Entry 8PDL (electron microscopy, 3.10 A resolution); this record covers chains A and B.

# Chain A
Name: Nucleoprotein
Source organism: Human metapneumovirus (strain CAN97-83)
Reference sequence: Q6WBA1 (NCAP_HMPVC); numbering as in UniProt (aligned over 1-394)
Chain sequence (394 residues; row label = number of the first residue in the row):
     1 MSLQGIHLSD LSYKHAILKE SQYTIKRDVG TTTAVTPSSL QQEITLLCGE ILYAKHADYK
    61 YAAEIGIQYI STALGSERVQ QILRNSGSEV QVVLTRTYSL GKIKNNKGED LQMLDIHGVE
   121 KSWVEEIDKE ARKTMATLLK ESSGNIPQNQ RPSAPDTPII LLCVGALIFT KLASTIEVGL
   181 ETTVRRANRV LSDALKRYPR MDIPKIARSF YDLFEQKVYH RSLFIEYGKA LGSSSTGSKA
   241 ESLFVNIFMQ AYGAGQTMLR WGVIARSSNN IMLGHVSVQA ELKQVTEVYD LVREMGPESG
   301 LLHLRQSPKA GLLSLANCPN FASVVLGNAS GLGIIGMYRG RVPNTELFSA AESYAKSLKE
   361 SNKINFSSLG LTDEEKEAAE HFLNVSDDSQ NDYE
Unresolved in the structure: 1-2, 100-111, 366-394
Differences from the reference sequence: variant Ile-103 (Val in Q6WBA1), His-220 (Tyr in Q6WBA1)
From the paper describing this entry:
  - mutagenesis - L111E: decreased signaling

# Chain B
Molecule: 7-nt RNA strand
Source organism: Escherichia coli
Sequence (7 nucleotides; row label = number of the first residue in the row):
    71 CCCCCCC

# How chain A and chain B interact
Residue-residue contacts - 36 pairs, chain A then chain B:
  Lys-171(A) with C75(B), salt bridge to the phosphate; C76(B), salt bridge to the phosphate
  Ala-173(A) with C73(B), hydrogen bond to the sugar; C74(B), sugar contact
  Ser-174(A) with C74(B), phosphate contact; C75(B), hydrogen bond to the phosphate
  Val-178(A) with C75(B), phosphate contact
  Thr-182(A) with C76(B), hydrogen bond to the phosphate; C77(B), phosphate contact
  Arg-185(A) with C76(B), salt bridge to the phosphate; C77(B), salt bridge to the phosphate
  Arg-186(A) with C77(B), phosphate contact
  Arg-189(A) with C77(B), salt bridge to the phosphate
  Gln-250(A) with C77(B), base contact
  Gly-255(A) with C73(B), phosphate contact; C74(B), phosphate contact
  Gln-256(A) with C74(B), phosphate contact
  Thr-257(A) with C74(B), hydrogen bond to the phosphate; C75(B), base contact
  Met-258(A) with C74(B), phosphate contact
  Trp-261(A) with C75(B), base contact
  His-303(A) with C72(B), sugar contact; C73(B), sugar contact
  Ser-314(A) with C72(B), hydrogen bond to the phosphate; C73(B), phosphate contact
  Ala-316(A) with C72(B), phosphate contact
  Ile-334(A) with C75(B), base contact
  Ile-335(A) with C75(B), sugar contact
  Gly-336(A) with C75(B), sugar contact
  Met-337(A) with C75(B), hydrogen bond to the sugar
  Tyr-338(A) with C74(B), hydrogen bond to the phosphate; C75(B), sugar contact
  Arg-339(A) with C74(B), hydrogen bond to the sugar
  Gly-340(A) with C74(B), base contact
  Arg-341(A) with C72(B), salt bridge to the phosphate; C74(B), base contact
Also at the interface, not in a pair above, chain A (27 interface residues in all): Thr-175, Leu-315

# Overview
27 residues of chain A and 6 residues of chain B are in contact; the contacts include 8 hydrogen bonds and 6
salt bridges. Among the polar pairs are Ala-173(A)/C73(B), Met-337(A)/C75(B) and Arg-339(A)/C74(B). From the
paper: L111E of chain A reduces signaling.
Here chain A is Nucleoprotein (Human metapneumovirus (strain CAN97-83)) and chain B is a 7-nt RNA strand
(Escherichia coli). Entry 8PDL (10-mer ring of human metapneumovirus (HMPV) N-RNA) was determined by electron
microscopy together with 8PDM, 8PDN, 8PDO, 8PDP, 8PDQ, 8PDR and 8PDS from the same study.
